PDB entry 2ABZ | X-ray diffraction, 2.16 A resolution | chains C and F of the 6 polymer chains in the assembly

[Chain C (and F)]
Molecule: Metallocarboxypeptidase inhibitor
Source organism: Hirudo medicinalis
Notes: chain F of this document is another copy of the same molecule, construct and numbering; everything in this record applies to it too
UniProt: P81511 (MCPI_HIRME); residues 2-67 here correspond to UniProt positions 16-81 (UniProt number = residue number + 14)
Sequence (67 residues; each row starts with the number of its first residue):
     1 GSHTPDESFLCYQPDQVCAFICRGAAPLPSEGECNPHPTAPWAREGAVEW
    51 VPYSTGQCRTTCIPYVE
Disordered / not traced: 1-4, 67 (chain F: 1-3, 45-47, 53-54, 67)
Sequence notes: cloning artifact (1); engineered mutation Ala19 (Cys33 in P81511), Ala43 (Cys57 in P81511)
Swiss-Prot annotation at these positions:
  - site: Val66 (Interaction with carboxypeptidase)
Disulfide bonds: Cys11-Cys34, Cys18-Cys62, Cys22-Cys58
Bound ions: Zn2+: Val66 (shared with 3 residues of chain A)

[How chain C and chain F interact]
Contacting residue pairs - 10 pairs, chain C then chain F:
  Leu28(C) - Pro5(F)  hydrophobic
  Leu28(C) - Asp6(F)
  Leu28(C) - Glu7(F)
  Val51(C) - Thr4(F)
  Pro52(C) - Thr4(F)  hydrogen bond (backbone-backbone)
  Tyr53(C) - Pro5(F)  hydrophobic
  Ser54(C) - Gly24(F)
  Ser54(C) - Ala25(F)
  Thr55(C) - Ala25(F)
  Thr55(C) - Ala26(F)
Also at the interface, not in a pair above, chain C (7 interface residues in all): Glu31

[Summary]
Chain C and chain F each contribute 7 residues to their interface, with 1 hydrogen bond. Its one hydrogen
bond, Pro52(C)-Thr4(F), is backbone to backbone.
Chain C and chain F are both Metallocarboxypeptidase inhibitor (Hirudo medicinalis); the structure, Crystal
structure of C19A/C43A mutant of leech carboxypeptidase inhibitor in complex with bovine carboxypeptidase A,
was determined by X-ray diffraction.
